Entry 1I3Q (X-ray diffraction, 3.10 A resolution); this record covers chains A and F of the 10 polymer chains in the assembly.

Chain A:
Protein: DNA-directed RNA polymerase II largest subunit
Organism: Saccharomyces cerevisiae
Notes: EC 2.7.7.6
UniProtKB: P04050 (RPB1_YEAST); numbering as in UniProt (aligned over 1-1733)
Chain sequence (1733 residues; numbered 1 to 1733; the number before each row is that of its first residue):
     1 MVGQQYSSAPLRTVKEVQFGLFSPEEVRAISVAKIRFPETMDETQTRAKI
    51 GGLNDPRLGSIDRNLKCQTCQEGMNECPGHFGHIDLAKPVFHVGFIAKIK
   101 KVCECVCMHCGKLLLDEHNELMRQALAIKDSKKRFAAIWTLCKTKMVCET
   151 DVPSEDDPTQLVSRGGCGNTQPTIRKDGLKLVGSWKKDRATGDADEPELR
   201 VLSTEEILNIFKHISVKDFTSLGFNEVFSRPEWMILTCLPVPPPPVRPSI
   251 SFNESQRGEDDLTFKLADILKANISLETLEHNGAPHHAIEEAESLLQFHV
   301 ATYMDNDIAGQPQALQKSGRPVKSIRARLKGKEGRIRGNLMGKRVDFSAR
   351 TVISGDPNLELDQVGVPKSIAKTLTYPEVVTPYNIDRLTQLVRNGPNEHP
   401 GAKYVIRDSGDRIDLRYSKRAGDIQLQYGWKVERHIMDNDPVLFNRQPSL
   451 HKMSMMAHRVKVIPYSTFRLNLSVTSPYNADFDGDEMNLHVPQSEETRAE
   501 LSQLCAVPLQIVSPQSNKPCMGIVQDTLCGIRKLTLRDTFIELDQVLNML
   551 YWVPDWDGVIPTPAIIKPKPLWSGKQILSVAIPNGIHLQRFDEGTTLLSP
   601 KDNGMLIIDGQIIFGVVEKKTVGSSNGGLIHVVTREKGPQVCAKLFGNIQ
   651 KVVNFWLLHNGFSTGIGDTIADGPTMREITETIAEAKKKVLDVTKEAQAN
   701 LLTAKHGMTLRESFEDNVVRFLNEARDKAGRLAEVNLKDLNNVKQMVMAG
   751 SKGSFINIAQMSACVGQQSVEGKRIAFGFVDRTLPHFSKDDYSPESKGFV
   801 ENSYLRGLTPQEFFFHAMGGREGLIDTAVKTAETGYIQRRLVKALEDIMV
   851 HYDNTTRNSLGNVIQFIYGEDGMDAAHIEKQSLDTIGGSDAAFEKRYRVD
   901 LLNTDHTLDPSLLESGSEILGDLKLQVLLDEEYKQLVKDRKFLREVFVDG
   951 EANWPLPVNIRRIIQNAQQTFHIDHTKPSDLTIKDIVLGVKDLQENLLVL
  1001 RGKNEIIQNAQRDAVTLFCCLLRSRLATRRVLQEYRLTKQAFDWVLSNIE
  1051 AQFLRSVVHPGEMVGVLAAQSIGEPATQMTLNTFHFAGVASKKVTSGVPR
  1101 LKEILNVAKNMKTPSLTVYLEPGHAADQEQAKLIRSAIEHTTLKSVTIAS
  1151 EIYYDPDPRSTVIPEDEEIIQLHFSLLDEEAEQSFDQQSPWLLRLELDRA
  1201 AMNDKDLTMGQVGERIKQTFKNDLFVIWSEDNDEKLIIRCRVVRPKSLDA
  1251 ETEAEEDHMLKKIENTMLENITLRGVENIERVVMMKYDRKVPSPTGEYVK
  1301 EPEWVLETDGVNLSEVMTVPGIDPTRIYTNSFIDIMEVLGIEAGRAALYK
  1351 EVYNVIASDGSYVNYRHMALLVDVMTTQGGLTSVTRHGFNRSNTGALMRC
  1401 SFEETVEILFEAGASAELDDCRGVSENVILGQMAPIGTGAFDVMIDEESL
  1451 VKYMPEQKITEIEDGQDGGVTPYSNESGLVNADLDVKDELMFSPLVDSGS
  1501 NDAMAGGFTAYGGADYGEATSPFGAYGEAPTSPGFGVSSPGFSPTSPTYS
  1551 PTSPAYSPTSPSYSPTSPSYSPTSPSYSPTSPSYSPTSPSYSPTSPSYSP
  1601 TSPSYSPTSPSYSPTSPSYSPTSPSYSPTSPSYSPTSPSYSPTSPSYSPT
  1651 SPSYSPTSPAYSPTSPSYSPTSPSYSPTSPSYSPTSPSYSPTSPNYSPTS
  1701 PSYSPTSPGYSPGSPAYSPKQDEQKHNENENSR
Not modelled in the structure: 1, 1082-1091, 1177-1186, 1244-1253, 1446-1733
Swiss-Prot annotation at these positions:
  - region: Pro-248 to Asp-260 (Lid loop), Asn-306 to Lys-323 (Rudder loop), Pro-810 to Glu-822 (Bridging helix)
  - binding site (Zn(2+)): Cys-67, Cys-70, Cys-77, His-80, Cys-107, Cys-110, Cys-148, Cys-167
  - binding site (Mg(2+)): Asp-481, Asp-483, Asp-485
  - modified residue: Thr-1471 (Phosphothreonine)
  - cross-link (Glycyl lysine isopeptide (Lys-Gly)): Lys-695 (interchain with G-Cter in ubiquitin), Lys-1246 (interchain with G-Cter in ubiquitin), Lys-1350 (interchain with G-Cter in ubiquitin)
  - natural variant: Ser-1653 to Pro-1659 (deletion: In strain: A364A)
  - mutagenesis: Lys-1246 (K1246R: Impairs ubiquitination during transcription stress)
Bound ions: Zn2+ site 1: Cys-67, Cys-70, Cys-77, His-80; Zn2+ site 2: Cys-107, Cys-110, Cys-167; Mg2+: Asp-481, Asp-483, Asp-485
From the paper describing this entry:
  - Mg2+ coordination: Asp-481, Asp-483, Asp-485

Chain F:
Protein: DNA-directed RNA polymerase II 23KD polypeptide
Organism: Saccharomyces cerevisiae
Notes: EC 2.7.7.6
UniProtKB: P20435 (RPB6_YEAST); residue numbers follow UniProt; this construct covers 1-155
Chain sequence (155 residues; each row starts with the number of its first residue):
     1 MSDYEEAFNDGNENFEDFDVEHFSDEETYEEKPQFKDGETTDANGKTIVT
    51 GGNGPEDFQQHEQIRRKTLKEKAIPKDQRATTPYMTKYERARILGTRALQ
   101 ISMNAPVFVDLEGETDPLRIAMKELAEKKIPLVIRRYLPDGSFEDWSVEE
   151 LIVDL
Not modelled in the structure: 1-71
Swiss-Prot annotation at these positions:
  - region: Leu-111 to Leu-132 (Leucine-zipper)
  - modified residue: Ser-24 (Phosphoserine)

Chain A / chain F interface:
Pairs across the interface - 64 pairs, chain A then chain F:
  Val-379(A) / Ser-102(F)
  Val-380(A) / Asn-104(F)  hydrogen bond (backbone-side chain)
  Thr-381(A) / Ser-102(F)
  Thr-381(A) / Asn-104(F)  hydrogen bond
  Pro-382(A) / Asn-104(F)
  Tyr-383(A) / Ile-101(F)
  Tyr-383(A) / Val-107(F)
  Tyr-383(A) / Thr-115(F)
  Tyr-428(A) / Asn-104(F)
  Gly-429(A) / Asn-104(F)
  Glu-495(A) / Ala-98(F)
  Glu-495(A) / Leu-99(F)
  Glu-496(A) / Gly-95(F)
  Glu-496(A) / Thr-96(F)  hydrogen bond
  Ala-499(A) / Gly-95(F)
  Ala-499(A) / Leu-118(F)  hydrophobic
  Ser-502(A) / Leu-118(F)
  Gln-503(A) / Arg-90(F)
  Leu-504(A) / Lys-87(F)
  Leu-504(A) / Tyr-88(F)  hydrophobic
  Leu-504(A) / Ala-91(F)  hydrophobic
  His-851(A) / Pro-139(F)
  Tyr-852(A) / Thr-81(F)
  Tyr-852(A) / Glu-89(F)  hydrogen bond
  Tyr-852(A) / Arg-136(F)
  Tyr-852(A) / Tyr-137(F)
  Asp-853(A) / Leu-138(F)
  Arg-857(A) / Pro-139(F)
  Arg-1001(A) / Ala-80(F)
  Arg-1001(A) / Thr-81(F)
  Arg-1001(A) / Pro-83(F)
  Gly-1002(A) / Ala-80(F)
  Leu-1054(A) / Tyr-84(F)
  Arg-1055(A) / Asp-154(F)  salt bridge
  Arg-1055(A) / Leu-155(F)
  His-1059(A) / Thr-86(F)
  His-1059(A) / Lys-87(F)  hydrogen bond (side chain-backbone)
  His-1059(A) / Leu-155(F)
  Pro-1060(A) / Thr-86(F)
  Pro-1060(A) / Tyr-88(F)
  Gly-1061(A) / Tyr-88(F)
  Glu-1062(A) / Lys-87(F)  salt bridge
  Glu-1062(A) / Tyr-88(F)  hydrogen bond
  Met-1433(A) / Arg-92(F)
  Gly-1437(A) / Tyr-88(F)
  Thr-1438(A) / Tyr-88(F)
  Thr-1438(A) / Arg-92(F)
  Phe-1441(A) / Tyr-88(F)
  Phe-1441(A) / Glu-89(F)
  Phe-1441(A) / Arg-92(F)  hydrogen bond (backbone-side chain)
  Phe-1441(A) / Ile-134(F)  hydrophobic
  Phe-1441(A) / Arg-135(F)
  Asp-1442(A) / Val-133(F)
  Asp-1442(A) / Ile-134(F)
  Asp-1442(A) / Arg-135(F)  hydrogen bond (backbone-backbone)
  Asp-1442(A) / Tyr-137(F)  hydrogen bond
  Val-1443(A) / Arg-92(F)
  Val-1443(A) / Leu-132(F)  hydrophobic
  Val-1443(A) / Val-133(F)
  Met-1444(A) / Leu-132(F)
  Met-1444(A) / Val-133(F)  hydrogen bond (backbone-backbone)
  Met-1444(A) / Arg-135(F)
  Met-1444(A) / Asp-145(F)
  Ile-1445(A) / Pro-131(F)
Interface residues without a listed pair, chain A (37 interface residues in all): Arg-12, Asp-874, Arg-1422, Gly-1439
Interface residues without a listed pair, chain F (38 interface residues in all): Thr-82, Leu-94, Leu-111, Pro-117, Ile-120

Summary:
37 residues of chain A face 38 of chain F across their interface; the contacts include 10 hydrogen bonds and 2
salt bridges. Polar pairs include Arg-1055(A)/Asp-154(F), Glu-1062(A)/Lys-87(F) and Val-380(A)/Asn-104(F).
From UniProt: 8 Zn2+-binding residues, 3 Mg2+-binding residues and one mutagenesis site on chain A. From the
paper: Mg2+ coordination by Asp-481(A), Asp-483(A) and Asp-485(A).
Here chain A is DNA-directed RNA polymerase II largest subunit and chain F is DNA-directed RNA polymerase II
23KD polypeptide, both from Saccharomyces cerevisiae. Entry 1I3Q (RNA polymerase II crystal form I at 3.1 A
resolution) was determined by X-ray diffraction, deposited together with 1I50.
